PDB entry 3AXI | X-ray diffraction, 1.40 A resolution | chain A

== Chain A ==
Protein: Oligo-1,6-glucosidase IMA1
Source organism: Saccharomyces cerevisiae
Notes: EC 3.2.1.10
Reference sequence: P53051 (MALX3_YEAST); numbering as in UniProt (aligned over 1-589)
Chain sequence (589 residues; row label = number of the first residue in the row):
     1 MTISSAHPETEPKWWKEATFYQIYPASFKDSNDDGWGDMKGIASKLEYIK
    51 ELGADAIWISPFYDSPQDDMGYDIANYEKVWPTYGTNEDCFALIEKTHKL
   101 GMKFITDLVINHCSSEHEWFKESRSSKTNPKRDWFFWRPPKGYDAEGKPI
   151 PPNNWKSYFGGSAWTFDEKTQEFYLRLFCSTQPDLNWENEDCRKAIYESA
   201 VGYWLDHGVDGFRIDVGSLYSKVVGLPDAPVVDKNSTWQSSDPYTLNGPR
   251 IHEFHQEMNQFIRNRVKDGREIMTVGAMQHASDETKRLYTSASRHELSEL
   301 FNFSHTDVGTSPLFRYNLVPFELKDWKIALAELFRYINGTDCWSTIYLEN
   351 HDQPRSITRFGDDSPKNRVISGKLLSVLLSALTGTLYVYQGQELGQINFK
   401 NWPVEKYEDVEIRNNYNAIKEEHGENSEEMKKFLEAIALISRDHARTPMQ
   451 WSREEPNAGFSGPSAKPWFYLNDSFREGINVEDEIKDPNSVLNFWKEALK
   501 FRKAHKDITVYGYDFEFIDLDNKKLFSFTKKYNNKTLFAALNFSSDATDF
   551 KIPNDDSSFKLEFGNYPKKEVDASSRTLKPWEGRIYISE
Disordered / not traced: 1-3
Construct notes: engineered mutation Ala277 (Glu in P53051)
Bound ions: Ca2+: Asp30, Asn32, Asp34, Trp36, Asp38
Small-molecule neighbours: alpha-D-glucopyranose (GLC): Asp69, Tyr72, Val109, His112, Phe159, Phe178, Gln182, Arg213, Asp215, Val216, His351, Asp352, Arg442, Arg446

== Summary ==
Chain A binds alpha-D-glucopyranose. Asp30, Asn32, Asp34, Trp36 and Asp38 form the Ca2+ site.
Chain A is Oligo-1,6-glucosidase IMA1 (Saccharomyces cerevisiae); the structure, Crystal structure of
isomaltase in complex with maltose, was determined by X-ray diffraction (same publication as 3AXH).
